6C97 - chains A and B; structure by X-ray diffraction, 2.00 A resolution.

== Chain A ==
Name: IgG receptor FcRn large subunit p51
Organism: Homo sapiens
Reference sequence: P55899 (FCGRN_HUMAN); residues 1-274 here correspond to UniProt positions 24-297 (UniProt number = residue number + 23)
Chain sequence (274 residues; each row starts with the number of its first residue):
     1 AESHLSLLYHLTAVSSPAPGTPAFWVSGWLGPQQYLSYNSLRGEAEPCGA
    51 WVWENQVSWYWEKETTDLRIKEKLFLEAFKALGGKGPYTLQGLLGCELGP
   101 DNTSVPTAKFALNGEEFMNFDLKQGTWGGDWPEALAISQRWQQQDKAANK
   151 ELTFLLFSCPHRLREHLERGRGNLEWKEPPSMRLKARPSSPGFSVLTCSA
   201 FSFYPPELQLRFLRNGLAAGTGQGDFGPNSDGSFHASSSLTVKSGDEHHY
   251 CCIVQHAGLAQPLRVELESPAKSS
Unresolved in the structure: 1-3, 269-274
Cystine bridges: C96-C159, C198-C252
Swiss-Prot annotation at these positions:
  - region: E268 to S274 (Connecting peptide)
  - glycosylation: N102 (N-linked (GlcNAc...) asparagine)
What the authors report for this chain:
  - allosteric site: E54 (proposed by the authors, not directly observed)

== Chain B ==
Name: Beta-2-microglobulin
Organism: Homo sapiens
Reference sequence: P61769 (B2MG_HUMAN); residues 1-99 here correspond to UniProt positions 21-119 (UniProt number = residue number + 20)
Chain sequence (99 residues; numbered 1 to 99; the number before each row is that of its first residue):
     1 IQRTPKIQVYSRHPAENGKSNFLNCYVSGFHPSDIEVDLLKNGERIEKVE
    51 HSDLSFSKDWSFYLLYYTEFTPTEKDEYACRVNHVTLSQPKIVKWDRDM
Cystine bridges: C25-C80
Swiss-Prot annotation at these positions:
  - modified residue: Q2 (Pyrrolidone carboxylic acid)
  - glycosylation: I1 (N-linked (Glc) (glycation) isoleucine), K19 (N-linked (Glc) (glycation) lysine), K41 (N-linked (Glc) (glycation) lysine), K48 (N-linked (Glc) (glycation) lysine), K58 (N-linked (Glc) (glycation) lysine), K91 (N-linked (Glc) (glycation) lysine), K94 (N-linked (Glc) (glycation) lysine)
What the authors report for this chain:
  - allosteric site: R12, H13 (proposed by the authors, not directly observed)

== Chain A / chain B interface ==
Pairs across the interface (64):
  H10(A) - S55(B)
  H10(A) - F56(B)  hydrogen bond (side chain-backbone)
  L11(A) - F56(B)
  T12(A) - F56(B)
  T12(A) - F62(B)
  W25(A) - S33(B)
  W25(A) - L54(B)  hydrogen bond (side chain-backbone)
  S27(A) - S55(B)  hydrogen bond
  W29(A) - S55(B)
  W29(A) - Y63(B)
  Q34(A) - D53(B)  hydrogen bond
  S37(A) - D53(B)  hydrogen bond
  T89(A) - F62(B)
  Q91(A) - H31(B)  hydrogen bond
  Q91(A) - F56(B)
  Q91(A) - W60(B)  hydrogen bond (side chain-backbone)
  Q91(A) - F62(B)
  G92(A) - F56(B)
  G92(A) - W60(B)
  L93(A) - W60(B)  hydrophobic
  K109(A) - W60(B)
  F110(A) - W60(B)
  A111(A) - W60(B)  hydrophobic
  N113(A) - I1(B)  hydrogen bond (backbone-backbone)
  N113(A) - H31(B)
  G114(A) - H31(B)  hydrogen bond (backbone-side chain)
  E115(A) - I1(B)
  E116(A) - W60(B)  hydrogen bond
  S181(A) - P14(B)
  R183(A) - P14(B)
  K185(A) - R97(B)  hydrogen bond (side chain-backbone)
  K185(A) - D98(B)
  R187(A) - D96(B)  salt bridge
  R187(A) - D98(B)
  T197(A) - D98(B)
  S199(A) - D98(B)  hydrogen bond (side chain-backbone)
  S199(A) - M99(B)
  F201(A) - S11(B)
  F201(A) - R12(B)
  F201(A) - H13(B)
  F201(A) - P14(B)
  F201(A) - M99(B)
  S202(A) - R12(B)  hydrogen bond (side chain-backbone)
  S202(A) - H13(B)
  D225(A) - Q8(B)
  F226(A) - Q8(B)  hydrogen bond (backbone-side chain)
  F226(A) - Y26(B)
  G227(A) - Y10(B)
  G227(A) - Y26(B)
  P228(A) - Y10(B)  hydrogen bond (backbone-side chain)
  P228(A) - Y26(B)
  P228(A) - L65(B)
  N229(A) - Y10(B)
  N229(A) - R12(B)
  N229(A) - N24(B)  hydrogen bond
  N229(A) - L65(B)
  S230(A) - R12(B)
  S230(A) - L65(B)
  S230(A) - Y67(B)
  D231(A) - R12(B)  salt bridge
  H235(A) - Y10(B)
  H235(A) - S11(B)
  H235(A) - M99(B)  hydrogen bond (side chain-backbone)
  S237(A) - M99(B)
Interface residues without a listed pair, chain A (40 interface residues in all): V14, A18, A186, S239
Interface residues without a listed pair, chain B (27 interface residues in all): R3, D34, D59
The authors on this interface:
  - specific contacts: Q34(A)-D53(B), S37(A)-D53(B)

== Summary ==
Chain A and chain B form an interface of 40 and 27 residues respectively; the contacts include 17 hydrogen
bonds and 2 salt bridges. Polar pairs include R187(A)-D96(B), D231(A)-R12(B) and H10(A)-F56(B). The paper
describes contacts between Q34(A) and D53(B) and S37(A) and D53(B). The paper reports an allosteric site at
E54(A) and R12(B) among others.
Here chain A is IgG receptor FcRn large subunit p51 and chain B is Beta-2-microglobulin, both from Homo
sapiens. Entry 6C97 (Crystal structure of FcRn at pH3) was determined by X-ray diffraction together with 6C98
and 6C99 from the same study.
